3S1N - chains B and I of the 12 polymer chains in the assembly; structure by X-ray diffraction, 3.10 A resolution.

[Chain B]
Name: DNA-directed RNA polymerase II subunit RPB2
From: Saccharomyces cerevisiae
Notes: EC 2.7.7.6
UniProtKB: P08518 (RPB2_YEAST); residue numbers follow UniProt; this construct covers 1-1224
Sequence (1224 residues; each row starts with the number of its first residue):
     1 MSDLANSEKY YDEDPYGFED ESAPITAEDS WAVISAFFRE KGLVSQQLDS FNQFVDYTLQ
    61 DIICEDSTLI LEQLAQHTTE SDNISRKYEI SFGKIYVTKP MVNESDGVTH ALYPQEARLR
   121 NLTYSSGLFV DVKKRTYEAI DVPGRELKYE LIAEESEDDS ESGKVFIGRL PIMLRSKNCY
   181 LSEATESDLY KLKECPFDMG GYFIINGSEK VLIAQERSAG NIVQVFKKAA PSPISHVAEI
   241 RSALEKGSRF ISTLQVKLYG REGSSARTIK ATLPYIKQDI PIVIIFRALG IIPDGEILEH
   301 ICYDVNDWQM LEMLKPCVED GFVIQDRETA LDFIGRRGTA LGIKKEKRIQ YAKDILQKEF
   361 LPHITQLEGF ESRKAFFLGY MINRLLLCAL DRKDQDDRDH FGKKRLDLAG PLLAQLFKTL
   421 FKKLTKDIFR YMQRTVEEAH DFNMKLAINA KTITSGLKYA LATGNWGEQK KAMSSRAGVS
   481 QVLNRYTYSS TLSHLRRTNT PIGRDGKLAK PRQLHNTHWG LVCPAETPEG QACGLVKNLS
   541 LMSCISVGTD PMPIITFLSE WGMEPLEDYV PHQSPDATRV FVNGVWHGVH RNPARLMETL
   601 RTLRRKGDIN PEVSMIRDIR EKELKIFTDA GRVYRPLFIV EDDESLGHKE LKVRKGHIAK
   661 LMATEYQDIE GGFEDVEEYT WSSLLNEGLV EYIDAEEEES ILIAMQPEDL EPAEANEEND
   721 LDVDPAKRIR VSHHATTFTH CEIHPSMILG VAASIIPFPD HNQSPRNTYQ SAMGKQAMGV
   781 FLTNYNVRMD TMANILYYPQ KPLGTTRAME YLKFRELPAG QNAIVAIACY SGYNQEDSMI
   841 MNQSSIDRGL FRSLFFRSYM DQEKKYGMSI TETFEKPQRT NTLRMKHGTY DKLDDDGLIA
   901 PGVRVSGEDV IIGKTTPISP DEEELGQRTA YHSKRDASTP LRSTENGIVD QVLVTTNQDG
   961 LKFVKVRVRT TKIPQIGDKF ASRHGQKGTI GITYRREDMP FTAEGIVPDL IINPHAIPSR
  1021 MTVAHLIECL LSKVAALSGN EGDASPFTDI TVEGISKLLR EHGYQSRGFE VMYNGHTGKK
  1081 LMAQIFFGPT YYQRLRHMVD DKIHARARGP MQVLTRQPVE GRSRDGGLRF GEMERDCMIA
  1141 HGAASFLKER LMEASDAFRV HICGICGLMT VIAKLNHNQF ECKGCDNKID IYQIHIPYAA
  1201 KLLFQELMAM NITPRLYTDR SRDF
Not modelled in the structure: 1-19, 71-88, 142-163, 336-344, 438-445, 503-508, 669-677, 716-721, 920-932
Ion coordination: Zn2+: C1163, C1166, C1182, C1185

[Chain I]
Name: DNA-directed RNA polymerase II subunit RPB9
From: Saccharomyces cerevisiae
UniProtKB: P27999 (RPB9_YEAST); residues 1-122 here = UniProt positions 1-122
Sequence (122 residues; each row starts with the number of its first residue):
     1 MTTFRFCRDC NNMLYPREDK ENNRLLFECR TCSYVEEAGS PLVYRHELIT NIGETAGVVQ
    61 DIGSDPTLPR SDRECPKCHS RENVFFQSQQ RRKDTSMVLF FVCLSCSHIF TSDQKNKRTQ
   121 FS
Not modelled in the structure: 1, 121-122
Ion coordination: Zn2+ site 1: C7, C10, C29, C32; Zn2+ site 2: C75, C78, C103, C106
Swiss-Prot annotation at these positions:
  - zinc finger: C7 to C32 (C4-type), S71 to T111 (TFIIS-type)
  - binding site (Zn(2+)): C7, C10, C29, C32, C75, C78, C103, C106
  - modified residue: S40 (Phosphoserine)

[Interface between chain B and chain I]
Contacting residue pairs - 53 pairs, chain B then chain I:
  R287(B) - N12(I)
  P293(B) - C10(I)
  P293(B) - N11(I)
  D294(B) - N11(I)  hydrogen bond (backbone-backbone)
  D294(B) - N12(I)
  D294(B) - M13(I)  hydrogen bond (side chain-backbone)
  G295(B) - F6(I)
  G295(B) - N11(I)  hydrogen bond (backbone-backbone)
  E296(B) - N11(I)
  L298(B) - F6(I)  hydrophobic
  W308(B) - T2(I)
  W308(B) - T3(I)
  W308(B) - R45(I)
  W308(B) - E47(I)
  Q309(B) - E47(I)
  Q309(B) - T50(I)
  Q309(B) - I52(I)
  L311(B) - F4(I)
  E312(B) - T2(I)  hydrogen bond
  E312(B) - F4(I)
  E312(B) - Y44(I)
  E312(B) - R45(I)
  K315(B) - F4(I)
  K315(B) - M13(I)
  F322(B) - Y15(I)
  F322(B) - R30(I)
  Q325(B) - N12(I)  hydrogen bond
  D391(B) - Q90(I)
  D391(B) - R91(I)  hydrogen bond (backbone-backbone)
  R392(B) - I52(I)
  R392(B) - Q89(I)
  R392(B) - R91(I)
  K393(B) - Q89(I)  hydrogen bond (side chain-backbone)
  D394(B) - R91(I)
  A594(B) - D61(I)
  R617(B) - D61(I)  salt bridge
  I619(B) - V59(I)
  I619(B) - D61(I)
  I619(B) - I62(I)
  I619(B) - S64(I)
  I619(B) - D65(I)
  R620(B) - G57(I)
  R620(B) - I62(I)
  R620(B) - D65(I)  salt bridge
  R620(B) - L68(I)
  R620(B) - Q89(I)  hydrogen bond
  E699(B) - T67(I)
  S700(B) - P66(I)
  S700(B) - T67(I)
  I701(B) - T67(I)
  L702(B) - P66(I)
  T737(B) - P66(I)
  T739(B) - P66(I)
Interface residues without a listed pair, chain B (31 interface residues in all): D307, V318, E319, K622
Interface residues without a listed pair, chain I (32 interface residues in all): V43, H46, G53, F86, R92

[Summary]
31 residues of chain B face 32 of chain I across their interface; the contacts include 8 hydrogen bonds and 2
salt bridges. Polar contacts include R617(B)-D61(I), R620(B)-D65(I) and D294(B)-M13(I). Curated annotation
(UniProt) lists 8 Zn2+-binding residues on chain I.
Here chain B is DNA-directed RNA polymerase II subunit RPB2 and chain I is DNA-directed RNA polymerase II
subunit RPB9, both from Saccharomyces cerevisiae. Entry 3S1N (RNA Polymerase II Initiation Complex with a 5-nt
RNA (variant 2)) was determined by X-ray diffraction, deposited together with 3RZD, 3RZO, 3S14, 3S15, 3S16,
3S17 and 5 further entries.
